PDB entry 3RX5 | X-ray diffraction, 1.99 A resolution | chain A

Chain A:
Protein: Cellulase
Source organism: Alicyclobacillus acidocaldarius subsp. acidocaldarius
Notes: EC 3.2.1.4
Reference sequence: Q9AJS0 (Q9AJS0_ALIAC); residue numbers follow UniProt; this construct covers 1-537
Chain sequence (537 residues; each row starts with the number of its first residue):
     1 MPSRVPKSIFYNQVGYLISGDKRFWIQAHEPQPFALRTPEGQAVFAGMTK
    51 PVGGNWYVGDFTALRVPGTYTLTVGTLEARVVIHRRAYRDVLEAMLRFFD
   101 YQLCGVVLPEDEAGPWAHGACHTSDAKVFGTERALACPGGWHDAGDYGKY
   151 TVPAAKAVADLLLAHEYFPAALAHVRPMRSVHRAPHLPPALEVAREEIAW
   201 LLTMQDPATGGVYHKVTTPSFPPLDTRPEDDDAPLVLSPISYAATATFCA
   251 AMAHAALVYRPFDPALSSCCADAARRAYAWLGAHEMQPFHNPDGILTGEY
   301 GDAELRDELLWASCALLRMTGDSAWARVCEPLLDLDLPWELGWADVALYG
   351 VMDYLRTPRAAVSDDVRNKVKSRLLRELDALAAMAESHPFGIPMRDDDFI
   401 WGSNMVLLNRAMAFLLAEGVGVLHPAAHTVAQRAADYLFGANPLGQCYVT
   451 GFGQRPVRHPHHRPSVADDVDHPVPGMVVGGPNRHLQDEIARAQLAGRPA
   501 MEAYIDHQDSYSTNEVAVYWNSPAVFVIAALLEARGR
Unresolved in the structure: 1-4, 535-537
Metal / ion sites: Zn2+: Cys104, Cys121, His122, His142; Ca2+: Asp302, Glu304, Asp307, Glu308, Ala344
Residues lining bound ligands: Cellobiosyl isofagomine (G2I; (3R,4R,5R)-3-hydroxy-5-(hydroxymethyl)piperidin-4-yl 4-O-beta-D-glucopyranosyl-beta-D-glucopyranoside): Asp143, Ala144, Asp146, Tyr150, Phe221, Gly298, Glu299, Tyr300, Trp343, Ile400, Trp401, Gln487, Tyr511, Glu515, Tyr519, Trp520

Summary:
Chain A binds Cellobiosyl isofagomine. Cys104, Cys121, His122 and His142 coordinate Zn2+. Asp302, Glu304,
Asp307, Glu308 and Ala344 form the Ca2+ site.
Chain A is Cellulase (Alicyclobacillus acidocaldarius subsp. acidocaldarius); the structure, structure of
AaCel9A in complex with cellotriose-like isofagomine, was determined by X-ray diffraction (same publication as
3RX7 and 3RX8).
